6PXL - chains A and B of the 6 polymer chains in the assembly; structure by X-ray diffraction, 3.74 A resolution.

Chain A (and B):
Protein: ATP-dependent protease ATPase subunit HslU
Source organism: Escherichia coli
Notes: chain B of this document is another copy of the same molecule, construct and numbering; everything in this record applies to it too
Reference sequence: C3SIX7 (C3SIX7_ECOLX); numbering as in UniProt (aligned over 2-443)
Sequence (448 residues; numbered -4 to 443; the number before each row is that of its first residue; numbers below 1 keep their minus sign (His-4 is residue -4)):
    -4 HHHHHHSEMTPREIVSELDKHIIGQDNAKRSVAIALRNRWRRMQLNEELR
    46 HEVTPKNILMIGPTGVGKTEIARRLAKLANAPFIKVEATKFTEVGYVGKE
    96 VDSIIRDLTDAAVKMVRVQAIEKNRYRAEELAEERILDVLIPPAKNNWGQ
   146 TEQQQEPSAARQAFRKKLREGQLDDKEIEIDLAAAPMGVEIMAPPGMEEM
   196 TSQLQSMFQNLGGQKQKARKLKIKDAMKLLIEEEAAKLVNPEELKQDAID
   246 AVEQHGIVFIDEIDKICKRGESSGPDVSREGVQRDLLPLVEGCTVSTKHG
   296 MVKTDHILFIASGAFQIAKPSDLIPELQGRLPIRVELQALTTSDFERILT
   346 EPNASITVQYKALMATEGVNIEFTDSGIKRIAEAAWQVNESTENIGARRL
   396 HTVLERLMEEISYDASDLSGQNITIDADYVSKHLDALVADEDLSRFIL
Disordered / not traced: -4 to 0, 88-91, 140-151, 168-221, 264-267 (chain B: -4 to -1, 89-92, 139-152, 180-181, 207-209, 264-267)
Construct notes: expression tag (-4 to 1)
Modified residues: Mse4, Mse38, Mse55, Mse110, Mse222, Mse296, Mse359, Mse403 (selenomethionine; parent Met); Mse182, Mse187, Mse192, Mse195, Mse202 (selenomethionine)
Ion coordination: Mg2+ near Glu331 (its only coordinating residue here)
Ligand contacts: ADP (adenosine-5'-diphosphate): His16, Ile17, Ile18, Pro58, Thr59, Gly60, Val61, Gly62, Lys63, Thr64, Glu65, Lys80, Asp256, Leu335, Ile343, Ala392, Arg393, His396

Interface between chain A and chain B:
Residue-residue contacts (70):
  Thr59(A) - Pro320(B)
  Arg68(A) - Glu286(B)  salt bridge
  Arg69(A) - Glu47(B)  salt bridge
  Lys80(A) - Leu282(B)
  Lys80(A) - Glu286(B)  salt bridge
  Glu82(A) - Arg279(B)  salt bridge
  Glu82(A) - Leu282(B)
  Thr84(A) - Arg279(B)
  Lys85(A) - Asp280(B)
  Lys94(A) - Asp280(B)  salt bridge
  Asp105(A) - Ser291(B)  hydrogen bond
  Lys109(A) - Glu248(B)  salt bridge
  Lys109(A) - Mse296(B)
  Lys109(A) - Lys298(B)
  Asp256(A) - Arg279(B)  salt bridge
  Asp256(A) - Glu321(B)
  Glu257(A) - Arg279(B)  salt bridge
  Ala349(A) - Leu44(B)  hydrophobic
  Ala349(A) - Glu47(B)
  Gln354(A) - Glu47(B)  hydrogen bond (side chain-backbone)
  Gln354(A) - Val48(B)
  Ala357(A) - Leu40(B)
  Ala357(A) - Leu44(B)  hydrophobic
  Leu358(A) - Arg36(B)
  Leu358(A) - Arg37(B)
  Leu358(A) - Leu40(B)  hydrophobic
  Mse359(A) - Arg36(B)
  Thr361(A) - Trp35(B)
  Thr361(A) - Arg36(B)  hydrogen bond (side chain-backbone)
  Thr361(A) - Gln39(B)
  Glu362(A) - Arg32(B)  salt bridge
  Glu362(A) - Trp35(B)
  Glu362(A) - Arg36(B)  salt bridge
  Glu388(A) - Ser316(B)
  Ile390(A) - Gln323(B)
  Arg393(A) - Pro320(B)  hydrogen bond (side chain-backbone)
  Arg393(A) - Glu321(B)
  Arg393(A) - Gly324(B)
  Arg394(A) - Gln323(B)
  His396(A) - Pro327(B)
  Thr397(A) - Gln323(B)
  Glu400(A) - Ile29(B)
  Glu400(A) - Lys51(B)
  Glu400(A) - Ile328(B)
  Arg401(A) - Arg329(B)  hydrogen bond (side chain-backbone)
  Glu404(A) - Ile29(B)
  Ser407(A) - Ile29(B)
  Ser407(A) - Arg36(B)  hydrogen bond (backbone-side chain)
  Tyr408(A) - Pro6(B)
  Tyr408(A) - Arg7(B)
  Tyr408(A) - Val10(B)
  Tyr408(A) - Arg25(B)
  Tyr408(A) - Ile29(B)
  Asp409(A) - Arg7(B)  salt bridge
  Ala410(A) - Arg36(B)
  Ser411(A) - Thr5(B)
  Ser411(A) - Pro6(B)
  Ser411(A) - Arg32(B)
  Asp412(A) - Arg7(B)  salt bridge
  Leu438(A) - Glu331(B)
  Arg440(A) - Pro315(B)
  Arg440(A) - Ser316(B)
  Arg440(A) - Arg329(B)
  Phe441(A) - Ile56(B)  hydrophobic
  Phe441(A) - Lys314(B)
  Phe441(A) - Pro315(B)
  Phe441(A) - Arg329(B)  hydrogen bond (backbone-side chain)
  Ile442(A) - Arg329(B)
  Ile442(A) - Glu331(B)
  Leu443(A) - Arg329(B)
Also at the interface, not in a pair above, chain A (45 interface residues in all): His16, Ala106, Arg112, Lys260, Lys293, Asn348
Also at the interface, not in a pair above, chain B (46 interface residues in all): Ala28, Asn33, Glu43, Glu95, Glu237, Gly287, Thr289, Phe310, Leu326, Val330

In short:
45 residues of chain A and 46 residues of chain B are in contact; the contacts include 7 hydrogen bonds and 12
salt bridges. Polar pairs include Arg68(A)-Glu286(B), Arg69(A)-Glu47(B) and Lys80(A)-Glu286(B). Bound to chain
A: ADP.
Both chains are ATP-dependent protease ATPase subunit HslU (Escherichia coli). Entry 6PXL (3.74 Angstroms
resolution structure of HlsU with an axial-channel plug) was determined by X-ray diffraction together with
6PXI and 6PXK from the same study.
